Entry 8OTS (electron microscopy, 3.30 A resolution); this record covers chains F and I of the 13 polymer chains in the assembly.

Chain F:
Protein: Histone H4
From: Homo sapiens
Reference sequence: P62805 (H4_HUMAN); residues 0-102 here correspond to UniProt positions 1-103 (UniProt number = residue number + 1)
Chain sequence (106 residues; numbered -3 to 102; the number before each row is that of its first residue; numbers below 1 keep their minus sign (Gly-3 is residue -3)):
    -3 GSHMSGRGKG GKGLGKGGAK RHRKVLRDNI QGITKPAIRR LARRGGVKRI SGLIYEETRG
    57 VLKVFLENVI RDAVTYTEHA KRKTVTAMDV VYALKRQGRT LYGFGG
Unresolved in the structure: -3 to 21
Differences from the reference sequence: expression tag (-3 to -1)
Swiss-Prot annotation at these positions:
  - DNA-binding region: Lys16 to Lys20
  - modified residue: Ser1 (N-acetylserine), Arg3 (Asymmetric dimethylarginine), Lys5 (N6-(2-hydroxyisobutyryl)lysine), Lys8 (N6-(2-hydroxyisobutyryl)lysine), Lys12 (N6-(2-hydroxyisobutyryl)lysine), Lys16 (N6-(2-hydroxyisobutyryl)lysine), Lys20 (N6,N6,N6-trimethyllysine), Lys31 (N6-(2-hydroxyisobutyryl)lysine), Lys44 (N6-(2-hydroxyisobutyryl)lysine), Ser47 (Phosphoserine), Tyr51 (Phosphotyrosine), Lys59 (N6-(2-hydroxyisobutyryl)lysine), Lys77 (N6-(2-hydroxyisobutyryl)lysine), Lys79 (N6-(2-hydroxyisobutyryl)lysine), Thr80 (Phosphothreonine), Tyr88 (Phosphotyrosine), Lys91 (N6-(2-hydroxyisobutyryl)lysine)
  - cross-link (Glycyl lysine isopeptide (Lys-Gly)): Lys12 (interchain with G-Cter in SUMO2), Lys20 (interchain with G-Cter in SUMO2), Lys31 (interchain with G-Cter in SUMO2), Lys59 (interchain with G-Cter in SUMO2), Lys79 (interchain with G-Cter in SUMO2), Lys91 (interchain with G-Cter in SUMO2)

Chain I:
Molecule: 127-nt DNA strand
Sequence (127 nucleotides; each row starts with the number of its first residue):
     8 CTTTGTTATG CAAATCGGGG TGGGGCGTCG TAGACAGCTC TAGCACCGCT TAAACGCACG
    68 TACGCGCTGT CCCCCGCGTT TTAACCGCCA AGGGGATTAC TCCCTAGTCT CCAGGCACGT
   128 GTCAGAT

How chain F and chain I interact:
Pairs across the interface (11; chain F residue first):
  Arg39(F) - DG83(I)  salt bridge to the phosphate
  Lys44(F) - DC82(I)  phosphate contact
  Arg45(F) - DC81(I)  hydrogen bond to the sugar
  Arg45(F) - DC82(I)  phosphate contact
  Ile46(F) - DC81(I)  sugar contact
  Ile46(F) - DC82(I)  hydrogen bond to the phosphate
  Gly48(F) - DC81(I)  hydrogen bond to the phosphate
  Arg78(F) - DG102(I)  phosphate contact
  Lys79(F) - DG101(I)  phosphate contact
  Lys79(F) - DG102(I)  hydrogen bond to the phosphate
  Thr80(F) - DG102(I)  hydrogen bond to the phosphate
Also at the interface, not in a pair above, chain F (11 interface residues in all): Arg35, Ser47, Lys77

Summary:
The interface between chain F and chain I involves 11 residues on one side and 5 on the other, with 5 hydrogen
bonds and 1 salt bridge. Among the polar pairs are Arg45(F)-DC81(I), Ile46(F)-DC82(I) and Gly48(F)-DC81(I).
From UniProt: a DNA-binding region on chain F.
Here chain F is Histone H4 (Homo sapiens) and chain I is a 127-nt DNA strand. Entry 8OTS (OCT4 and MYC-MAX
co-bound to a nucleosome) was determined by electron microscopy together with 8OSJ, 8OSK, 8OSL and 8OTT from
the same study.
